Entry 6WWM (electron microscopy, 2.80 A resolution); this record covers chains A and K of the 3 polymer chains in the assembly.

Chain A:
Molecule: Tubulin alpha-1B chain
From: Sus scrofa
UniProtKB: Q2XVP4 (TBA1B_PIG); residues 1-451 here = UniProt positions 1-451
Sequence (451 residues; row label = number of the first residue in the row):
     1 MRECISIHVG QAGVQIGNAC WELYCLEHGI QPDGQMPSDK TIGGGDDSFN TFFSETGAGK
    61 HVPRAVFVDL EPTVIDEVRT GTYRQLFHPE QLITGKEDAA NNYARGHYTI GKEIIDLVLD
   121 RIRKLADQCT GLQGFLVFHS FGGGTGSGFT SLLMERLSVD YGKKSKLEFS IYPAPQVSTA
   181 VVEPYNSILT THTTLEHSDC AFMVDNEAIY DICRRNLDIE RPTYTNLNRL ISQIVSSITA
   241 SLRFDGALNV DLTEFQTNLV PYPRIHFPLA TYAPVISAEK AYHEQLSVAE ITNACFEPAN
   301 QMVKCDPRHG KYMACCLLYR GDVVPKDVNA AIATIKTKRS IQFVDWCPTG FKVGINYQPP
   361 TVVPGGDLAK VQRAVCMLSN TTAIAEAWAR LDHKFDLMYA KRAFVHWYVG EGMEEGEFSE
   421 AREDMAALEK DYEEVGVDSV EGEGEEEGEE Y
Disordered / not traced: 442-451
UniProt features mapped onto this chain:
  - motif: Met1 to Cys4 (MREC motif)
  - active site: Glu254
  - binding site (GTP): Gly10, Gln11, Ala12, Gln15, Glu71, Ala99, Ser140, Gly143, Gly144, Thr145, Gly146, Thr179, Glu183, Asn206, Tyr224, Asn228, Leu252
  - binding site (Mg(2+)): Glu71
  - site: Tyr451 (Involved in polymerization)
  - modified residue: Lys40 (N6,N6,N6-trimethyllysine), Ser48 (Phosphoserine), Ser232 (Phosphoserine), Tyr282 (3'-nitrotyrosine), Arg339 (Omega-N-methylarginine), Ser439 (Phosphoserine), Glu443 (5-glutamyl polyglutamate), Glu445 (5-glutamyl polyglutamate), Tyr451 (3'-nitrotyrosine)
  - cross-link (Glycyl lysine isopeptide (Lys-Gly)): Lys326 (interchain with G-Cter in ubiquitin), Lys370 (interchain with G-Cter in ubiquitin)
Ion coordination: Mg2+: Glu71 (together with GTP)
Small-molecule neighbours: GTP (guanosine-5'-triphosphate): Gly10, Gln11, Ala12, Gln15, Asp69, Glu71, Asp98, Ala99, Ala100, Asn101, Ser140, Phe141, Gly142, Gly143, Gly144, Thr145, Gly146, Ile171, Thr179, Glu183, Asn206, Tyr224, Leu227, Asn228

Chain K:
Molecule: Kinesin-like protein KIF14
From: Mus musculus
UniProtKB: L0N7N1 (KIF14_MOUSE); residue numbers follow UniProt; this construct covers 391-748
Sequence (363 residues; each row starts with the number of its first residue):
   386 GPLGSNSQVT VAVRVRPFSK REKTEKASQV VFTNGEEITV EHPDMKQVYS FIYDVSFWSF
   446 DECHPGYASQ TTVYETLAAP LLDRAFEGYN TCLFAYGQTG SGKSYTMMGL NEEPGIIPRF
   506 CEDLFAQIAK KQTSEVSYHL EMSFFEVYNE KIHDLLVCKG ENGQRKQPLR AREHPVSGPY
   566 VEGLSMNVVS SYSDIQSWLE LGNKQRATAA TGMNDKSSRS HSVFTLVMTQ TKTEVVEGEE
   626 HDHRITSRIN LVDLAGSERC STAHSSGQRL KEGVSINKSL LTLGKVISAL SEQANGKRVF
   686 IPYRESTLTW LLKESLGGNS KTAMIATVSP AASNIEETLS TLRYATQARL IVNIAKVNED
   746 MNA
Disordered / not traced: 386-391, 736-748
Sequence notes: expression tag (386-390)
UniProt features mapped onto this chain:
  - binding site (ATP): Gly482 to Ser489
Small-molecule neighbours: ADP (adenosine-5'-diphosphate): Arg399, Arg401, Pro402, Ser444, Gln483, Thr484, Gly485, Ser486, Gly487, Lys488, Ser489, Tyr490
Reported in the primary citation:
  - contacts within the chain: Arg604-Glu643 (salt bridge)

Interface between chain A and chain K:
Pairs across the interface - 26 pairs, chain A then chain K:
  Tyr108(A) with Cys645(K); Ser646(K); His649(K); Ser650(K), hydrogen bond (side chain-backbone); Leu655(K), hydrophobic
  Arg402(A) with Leu666(K); Gln732(K)
  Val405(A) with Leu666(K), hydrophobic
  Val409(A) with Val659(K); Lys663(K)
  Gly410(A) with Val659(K)
  Gly412(A) with Cys645(K)
  Met413(A) with Asn662(K)
  Glu414(A) with Ser642(K); Arg644(K), salt bridge; Asn662(K); Ser725(K), hydrogen bond
  Glu415(A) with Leu666(K); Tyr729(K)
  Glu417(A) with Arg644(K), salt bridge
  Ser419(A) with Arg728(K)
  Glu420(A) with Arg644(K), salt bridge; Glu721(K)
  Glu423(A) with Tyr434(K); Arg728(K), salt bridge
  Asp431(A) with Lys431(K), salt bridge
Also at the interface, not in a pair above, chain A (17 interface residues in all): His107, His406, Ala427
Also at the interface, not in a pair above, chain K (22 interface residues in all): Gln432, Ala648, Ser651, Lys670
From the paper, about this interface:
  - specific contacts: Glu423(A)-Arg728(K) (salt bridge)

Summary:
The interface between chain A and chain K involves 17 residues on one side and 22 on the other; the contacts
include 2 hydrogen bonds and 5 salt bridges. Polar pairs include Glu414(A)-Arg644(K), Glu417(A)-Arg644(K) and
Glu420(A)-Arg644(K). The authors report a salt bridge between Glu423(A) and Arg728(K). The paper reports
contacts within the chain involving Arg604(K) and Glu643(K).
Here chain A is Tubulin alpha-1B chain (Sus scrofa) and chain K is Kinesin-like protein KIF14 (Mus musculus).
Entry 6WWM (KIF14[391-748] - ADP in complex with a microtubule) was determined by electron microscopy together
with 6WWE, 6WWF, 6WWG, 6WWH, 6WWI, 6WWJ and 13 further entries from the same study.
